PDB entry 7YQB | X-ray diffraction, 1.70 A resolution | chains A and B

== Chain A (and B) ==
Protein: VP1
Organism: Norovirus GII
Notes: chain B of this document is another copy of the same molecule, construct and numbering; everything in this record applies to it too
Reference sequence: A0A2U9GLY1 (A0A2U9GLY1_9CALI); residues 1-317 here correspond to UniProt positions 221-537 (UniProt number = residue number + 220)
Sequence (317 residues; each row starts with the number of its first residue):
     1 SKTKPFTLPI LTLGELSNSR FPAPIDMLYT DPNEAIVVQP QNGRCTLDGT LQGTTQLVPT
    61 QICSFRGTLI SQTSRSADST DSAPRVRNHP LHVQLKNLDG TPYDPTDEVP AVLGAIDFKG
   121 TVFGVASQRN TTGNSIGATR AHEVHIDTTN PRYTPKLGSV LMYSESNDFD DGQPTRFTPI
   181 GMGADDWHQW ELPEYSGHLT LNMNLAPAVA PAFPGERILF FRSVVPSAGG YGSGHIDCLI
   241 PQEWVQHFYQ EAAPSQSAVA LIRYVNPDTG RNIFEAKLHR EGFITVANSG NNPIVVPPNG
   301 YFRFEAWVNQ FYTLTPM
Unresolved in the structure: 1-3, 72-87 (chain B: 1-3, 74-86)
Sequence notes: engineered mutation Pro84 (Gln304 in A0A2U9GLY1)
Reported in the primary citation:
  - mutagenesis - A138G, T139A, R140A, D168A, G229A, G230A, Y231A: abolished binding to HBGAs
  - mutagenesis - G230A, Y231A: abolished binding to H disaccharide antigen

== How chain A and chain B interact ==
Contacting residue pairs (82):
  Pro9(A) - Gln250(B)
  Ile10(A) - Gln250(B)  hydrogen bond (backbone-side chain)
  Leu11(A) - Gln250(B)
  Gly14(A) - Val58(B)
  Glu15(A) - Leu57(B)
  Glu15(A) - Val58(B)
  Glu15(A) - Tyr249(B)
  Ser17(A) - Val58(B)
  Ser17(A) - Pro59(B)
  Pro22(A) - Thr60(B)
  Ala23(A) - Thr60(B)
  Pro24(A) - Thr60(B)
  Pro24(A) - Gln61(B)
  Leu57(A) - Leu11(B)  hydrophobic
  Leu57(A) - Glu15(B)
  Val58(A) - Gly14(B)
  Val58(A) - Ser17(B)
  Pro59(A) - Ser17(B)
  Pro59(A) - Pro59(B)  hydrophobic
  Pro59(A) - Thr60(B)
  Pro59(A) - Glu243(B)
  Thr60(A) - Pro22(B)
  Thr60(A) - Ala23(B)
  Thr60(A) - Pro59(B)
  Thr60(A) - Thr60(B)
  Gln61(A) - Pro24(B)
  Phe123(A) - Ala141(B)  hydrophobic
  Ser127(A) - Pro226(B)
  Arg129(A) - Val224(B)
  Arg129(A) - Val225(B)  hydrogen bond (side chain-backbone)
  Arg129(A) - Ser227(B)
  Arg129(A) - Gly232(B)  hydrogen bond (side chain-backbone)
  Arg129(A) - Ser233(B)
  Arg129(A) - Gly234(B)
  Ser135(A) - Tyr231(B)
  Ile136(A) - Tyr231(B)
  Gly137(A) - Gly230(B)
  Gly137(A) - Tyr231(B)
  Ala138(A) - Gly230(B)
  Ala138(A) - Tyr231(B)
  Thr139(A) - Ser227(B)  hydrogen bond
  Thr139(A) - Gly229(B)  hydrogen bond (side chain-backbone)
  Thr139(A) - Gly230(B)  hydrogen bond (side chain-backbone)
  Arg140(A) - Ser227(B)  hydrogen bond (backbone-backbone)
  Arg140(A) - Gly229(B)
  Ala141(A) - Phe123(B)  hydrophobic
  Ala141(A) - Glu143(B)
  Ala141(A) - Ser227(B)
  Ala141(A) - Ala228(B)
  His142(A) - Glu143(B)
  Glu143(A) - His142(B)
  Glu143(A) - Glu143(B)  hydrogen bond (side chain-backbone)
  Thr178(A) - Ile180(B)
  Ile180(A) - Val125(B)  hydrophobic
  Ile180(A) - Thr178(B)
  Ile180(A) - Ile180(B)  hydrophobic
  Val224(A) - Arg129(B)
  Val225(A) - Arg129(B)  hydrogen bond (backbone-side chain)
  Pro226(A) - Ser127(B)
  Ser227(A) - Arg129(B)
  Ser227(A) - Thr139(B)  hydrogen bond
  Ser227(A) - Arg140(B)  hydrogen bond (backbone-backbone)
  Ser227(A) - Ala141(B)
  Ala228(A) - Ala141(B)  hydrophobic
  Gly229(A) - Thr139(B)  hydrogen bond (backbone-side chain)
  Gly230(A) - Gly137(B)
  Gly230(A) - Ala138(B)
  Gly230(A) - Thr139(B)  hydrogen bond (backbone-side chain)
  Tyr231(A) - Ser135(B)
  Tyr231(A) - Ile136(B)
  Tyr231(A) - Gly137(B)
  Tyr231(A) - Ala138(B)
  Gly232(A) - Arg129(B)  hydrogen bond (backbone-side chain)
  Ser233(A) - Arg129(B)  hydrogen bond (backbone-side chain)
  Gly234(A) - Arg129(B)
  Glu243(A) - Pro59(B)
  Glu243(A) - Gln246(B)  hydrogen bond
  Gln246(A) - Glu243(B)  hydrogen bond
  Tyr249(A) - Glu15(B)
  Gln250(A) - Pro9(B)
  Gln250(A) - Ile10(B)  hydrogen bond (side chain-backbone)
  Gln250(A) - Leu11(B)
Interface residues without a listed pair, chain A (48 interface residues in all): Leu16, Asp99, Val125, Gln128, Met182
Interface residues without a listed pair, chain B (48 interface residues in all): Leu16, Asp99, Gln128, Met182

== In short ==
The chain A/chain B interface involves 48 residues from each chain; the contacts include 18 hydrogen bonds.
Polar pairs include Ile10(A)-Gln250(B), Arg129(A)-Val225(B) and Arg129(A)-Gly232(B). The paper reports that
A138G, T139A and R140A of chain A, among others, abolish binding to HBGAs; G230A and Y231A of chain A abolish
binding to H disaccharide antigen; 7 substitutions were tested in all.
Chain A and chain B are both VP1 (Norovirus GII); the structure, Functional and Structural Characterization of
Norovirus GII.6 in Recognizing Histo-blood Group Antigens, was determined by X-ray diffraction, deposited
together with 7YQG.
